Entry 7MLG (X-ray diffraction, 2.50 A resolution); this record covers chain A.

# Chain A
Protein: 3C-like proteinase
Source organism: Severe acute respiratory syndrome coronavirus 2
Notes: EC 3.4.22.69
Reference sequence: P0DTD1 (R1AB_SARS2); residues 1-306 here correspond to UniProt positions 3264-3569 (UniProt number = residue number + 3263)
Chain sequence (306 residues; row label = number of the first residue in the row):
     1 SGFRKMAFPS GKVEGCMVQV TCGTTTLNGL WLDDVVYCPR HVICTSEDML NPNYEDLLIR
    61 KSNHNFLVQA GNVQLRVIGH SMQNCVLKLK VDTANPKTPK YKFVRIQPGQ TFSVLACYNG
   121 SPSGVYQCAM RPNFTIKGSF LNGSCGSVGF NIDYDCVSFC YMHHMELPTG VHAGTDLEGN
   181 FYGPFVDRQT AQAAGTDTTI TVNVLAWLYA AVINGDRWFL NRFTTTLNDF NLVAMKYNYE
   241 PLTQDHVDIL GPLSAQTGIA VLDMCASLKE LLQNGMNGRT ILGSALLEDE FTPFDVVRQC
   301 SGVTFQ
Not modelled in the structure: 305-306
UniProt features mapped onto this chain:
  - active site: His41 (For 3CL-PRO activity), Cys145 (Nucleophile)
  - site: Gln306 (Cleavage)
  - cross-link (Glycyl lysine isopeptide (Lys-Gly)): Lys5 (interchain with G-Cter in ubiquitin), Lys90 (interchain with G-Cter in ubiquitin)
Covalent attachments: compound ZJ1 linked to Cys145
Small-molecule neighbours: ZJ1 ((2R)-2-[(4-tert-butylphenyl)(ethanesulfonyl)amino]-N-cyclohexyl-2-(pyridin-3-yl)acetamide): His41, Cys44, Met49, Tyr54, Phe140, Leu141, Asn142, Gly143, Ser144, His163, His164, Met165, Glu166, Leu167, Pro168, Asp187, Arg188, Gln189
Reported in the primary citation:
  - binding site for ZJ1: Cys145, Glu166
  - catalytic residues: His41, Cys145 (citing earlier work)

# In short
Compound ZJ1 is covalently linked to Cys145. From UniProt: active-site residues His41 and Cys145. From the
paper: catalytic residues His41 and Cys145; a binding site for ZJ1 at Cys145 and Glu166.
Chain A is 3C-like proteinase (Severe acute respiratory syndrome coronavirus 2); the structure, Crystal
Structure of SARS-CoV-2 Main Protease (3CLpro/Mpro) Covalently Bound to Compound C63, was determined by X-ray
diffraction, deposited together with 7MLF.
